Entry 5E5O (X-ray diffraction, 2.36 A resolution); this record covers chains A and C of the 3 polymer chains in the assembly.

[Chain A]
Molecule: I-SmaMI LAGLIDADG endonuclease
Source organism: Sordaria macrospora (strain ATCC MYA-333 / DSM 997 / K(L3346) / K-hell)
Reference sequence: F7WD42 (F7WD42_SORMK); residues 1-302 here correspond to UniProt positions 114-415 (UniProt number = residue number + 113)
Sequence (302 residues; each row starts with the number of its first residue):
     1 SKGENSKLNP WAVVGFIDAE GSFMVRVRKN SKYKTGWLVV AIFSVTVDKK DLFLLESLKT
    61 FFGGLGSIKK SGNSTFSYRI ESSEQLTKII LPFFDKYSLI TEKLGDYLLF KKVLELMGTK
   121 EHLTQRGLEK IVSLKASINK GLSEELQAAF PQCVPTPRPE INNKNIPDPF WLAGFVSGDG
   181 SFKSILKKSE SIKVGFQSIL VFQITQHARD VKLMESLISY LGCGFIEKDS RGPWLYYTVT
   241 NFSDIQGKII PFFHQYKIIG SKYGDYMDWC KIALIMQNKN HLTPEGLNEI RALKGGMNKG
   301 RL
Disordered / not traced: 1-6, 301-302
Differences from the reference sequence: conflict Asn-165 (Leu278 in F7WD42)
Bound ions: Ca2+ site 1: Ala-19, Glu-20, Asp-179 (shared with 1 residue of chain B; DT15(C) of chain C); Ca2+ site 2: Glu-20, Gly-178, Asp-179 (shared with DC16(C) of chain C); Ca2+ site 3: Asp-106, Ile-138

[Chain C]
Molecule: Top strand DNA
Sequence (25 nucleotides; row label = number of the first residue in the row):
     1 GGTATCCTCC ATTATCAGGT GTACG
Bound ions: Ca2+ site 1: DT15 (shared with Ala-19(A), Glu-20(A), Asp-179(A) of chain A; 1 residue of chain B); Ca2+ site 2: DC16 (shared with Glu-20(A), Gly-178(A), Asp-179(A) of chain A)

[Interface between chain A and chain C]
Residue-residue contacts (55; chain A residue first):
  Lys-32(A) / DG2(C)  sugar contact
  Lys-32(A) / DT3(C)  base contact
  Tyr-33(A) / DT3(C)  base contact
  Tyr-33(A) / DA4(C)  hydrogen bond to the base
  Lys-34(A) / DG2(C)  phosphate contact
  Lys-34(A) / DT3(C)  hydrogen bond to the phosphate
  Leu-38(A) / DT5(C)  base contact
  Val-40(A) / DT5(C)  base contact
  Ser-67(A) / DC7(C)  hydrogen bond to the phosphate
  Lys-69(A) / DC7(C)  salt bridge to the phosphate
  Lys-69(A) / DT8(C)  phosphate contact
  Lys-70(A) / DC9(C)  base contact
  Ser-71(A) / DC9(C)  base contact
  Ser-71(A) / DC10(C)  hydrogen bond to the base
  Glu-81(A) / DC6(C)  base contact
  Glu-81(A) / DC7(C)  hydrogen bond to the base
  Ser-82(A) / DT5(C)  hydrogen bond to the phosphate
  Ser-83(A) / DT5(C)  hydrogen bond to the phosphate
  Glu-84(A) / DT5(C)  phosphate contact
  Gln-85(A) / DC6(C)  phosphate contact
  Lys-120(A) / DA4(C)  salt bridge to the phosphate
  His-122(A) / DA4(C)  salt bridge to the phosphate
  Leu-123(A) / DT3(C)  phosphate contact
  Leu-123(A) / DA4(C)  phosphate contact
  Gly-178(A) / DC16(C)  phosphate contact
  Asp-179(A) / DT15(C)  phosphate contact
  Asp-179(A) / DC16(C)  phosphate contact
  Gly-180(A) / DC16(C)  hydrogen bond to the phosphate
  Ser-181(A) / DC16(C)  sugar contact
  Ser-181(A) / DA17(C)  hydrogen bond to the phosphate
  Lys-183(A) / DA17(C)  base contact
  Lys-183(A) / DG18(C)  hydrogen bond to the base
  Ile-185(A) / DG18(C)  base contact
  Ile-185(A) / DG19(C)  phosphate contact
  Ile-185(A) / DT20(C)  base contact
  Leu-186(A) / DG19(C)  sugar contact
  Lys-187(A) / DT20(C)  phosphate contact
  Lys-187(A) / DG21(C)  hydrogen bond to the base
  Lys-187(A) / DT22(C)  hydrogen bond to the base
  Lys-188(A) / DT20(C)  hydrogen bond to the phosphate
  Gln-203(A) / DA17(C)  base contact
  Thr-205(A) / DT15(C)  sugar contact
  Thr-205(A) / DC16(C)  base contact
  Gln-206(A) / DT15(C)  phosphate contact
  His-207(A) / DA14(C)  phosphate contact
  His-207(A) / DT15(C)  phosphate contact
  Trp-234(A) / DT13(C)  phosphate contact
  Trp-234(A) / DA14(C)  hydrogen bond to the phosphate
  Trp-234(A) / DT15(C)  base contact
  Tyr-236(A) / DT15(C)  base contact
  Tyr-236(A) / DC16(C)  hydrogen bond to the base
  Lys-294(A) / DG18(C)  sugar contact
  Lys-294(A) / DG19(C)  salt bridge to the phosphate
  Asn-298(A) / DA17(C)  phosphate contact
  Asn-298(A) / DG18(C)  hydrogen bond to the phosphate
Other interface residues (no listed pair), chain A (40 interface residues in all): Ala-19, Arg-79, Lys-140, Ser-184, Asp-229, Arg-231

[Overview]
40 residues of chain A and 19 residues of chain C are in contact; the contacts include 16 hydrogen bonds and 4
salt bridges. Among the polar pairs are Tyr-33(A)/DA4(C), Ser-71(A)/DC10(C) and Glu-81(A)/DC7(C). Ala-19(A),
Glu-20(A), Asp-179(A) and DT15(C) form the Ca2+ site 1.
Here chain A is I-SmaMI LAGLIDADG endonuclease (Sordaria macrospora (strain ATCC MYA-333 / DSM 997 / K(L3346)
/ K-hell)) and chain C is Top strand DNA. Entry 5E5O (I-SmaMI bound to uncleaved DNA target in the presence of
Calcium ions) was determined by X-ray diffraction (same publication as 5E5P, 5E5S, 5E63 and 5E67).
